PDB entry 8JSP | electron microscopy, 3.65 A resolution | chains B and E of the 5 polymer chains in the assembly

== Chain B ==
Protein: Guanine nucleotide-binding protein G(I)/G(S)/G(T) subunit beta-1
Source organism: Homo sapiens
UniProtKB: P62873 (GBB1_HUMAN); residue numbers follow UniProt; this construct covers 13-340
Sequence (328 residues; each row starts with the number of its first residue):
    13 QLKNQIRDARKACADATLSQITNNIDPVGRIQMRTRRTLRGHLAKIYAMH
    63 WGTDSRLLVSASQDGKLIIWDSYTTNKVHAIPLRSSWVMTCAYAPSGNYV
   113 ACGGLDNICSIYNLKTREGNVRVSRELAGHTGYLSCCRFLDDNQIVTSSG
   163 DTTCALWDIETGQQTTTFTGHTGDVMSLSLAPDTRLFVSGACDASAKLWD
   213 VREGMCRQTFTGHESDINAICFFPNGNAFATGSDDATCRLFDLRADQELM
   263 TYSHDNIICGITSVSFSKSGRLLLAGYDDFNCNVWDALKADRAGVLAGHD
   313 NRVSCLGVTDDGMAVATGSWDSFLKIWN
UniProt features mapped onto this chain:
  - modified residue: H266 (Phosphohistidine)
  - natural variant: L30 (L30F: In MRD42; uncertain significance), R52 (R52G: In MRD42), G64 (G64V: In MRD42), D76 (D76E: In MRD42; D76G: In MRD42), G77 (G77S: In MRD42), K78 (K78R: In MRD42), I80 (I80N: In MRD42; I80T: In MRD42), H91 (H91R: In MRD42; uncertain significance), A92 (A92T: In MRD42), P94 (P94S: In MRD42), L95 (L95P: In MRD42), R96 (R96L: In MRD42), 5 further natural variant entries in UniProt
Disulfides: C121-C149

== Chain E ==
Protein: ScFv16
Source organism: Mus musculus
Notes: antibody fragment or engineered binder
Sequence (250 residues; each row starts with the number of its first residue):
     2 VQLVESGGGLVQPGGSRKLSCSASGFAFSSFGMHWVRQAPEKGLEWVAYI
    52 SSGSGTIYYADTVKGRFTISRDDPKNTLFLQMTSLRSEDTAMYYCVRSIY
   102 YYGSSPFDFWGQGTTLTVSSGGGGSGGGGSGGGSSDIVMTQATSSVPVTP
   152 GESVSISCRSSKSLLHSNGNTYLYWFLQRPGQSPQLLIYRMSNLASGVPD
   202 RFSGSGSGTAFTLTISRLEAEDVGVYYCMQHLEYPLTFGAGTKLELKAAA
Disordered / not traced: 119-137, 248-251
Disulfides: C22-C96, C159-C229

== Interface between chain B and chain E ==
Contacting residue pairs - 16 pairs, chain B then chain E:
  R68(B) with Y103(E)
  L69(B) with Y103(E), hydrophobic
  D83(B) with Y103(E), hydrogen bond (side chain-backbone)
  V90(B) with Y102(E), hydrophobic
  H91(B) with Y102(E), hydrogen bond
  K127(B) with G104(E), hydrogen bond (side chain-backbone)
  R129(B) with V2(E); R98(E); D109(E), salt bridge; F110(E)
  E130(B) with V2(E); G26(E); F27(E)
  G131(B) with F32(E)
  N132(B) with A28(E), hydrogen bond (side chain-backbone); S31(E), hydrogen bond
Interface residues without a listed pair, chain B (11 interface residues in all): D66

== Overview ==
11 residues of chain B and 12 residues of chain E are in contact; the contacts include 5 hydrogen bonds and 1
salt bridge. Polar contacts include R129(B)-D109(E), D83(B)-Y103(E) and H91(B)-Y102(E).
Here chain B is Guanine nucleotide-binding protein G(I)/G(S)/G(T) subunit beta-1 (Homo sapiens) and chain E is
ScFv16 (Mus musculus). Entry 8JSP (Ulotaront(SEP-363856)-bound Serotonin 1A (5-HT1A) receptor-Gi complex) was
determined by electron microscopy.
